PDB entry 4E0W | X-ray diffraction, 2.35 A resolution | chain A

== Chain A ==
Name: Glutamate receptor, ionotropic kainate 3
Organism: Rattus norvegicus
UniProtKB: P42264 (GRIK3_RAT); the construct has insertions or renumbered stretches relative to UniProt, so the offset changes along the chain: 4-118 = UniProt 432-546; 121-258 = UniProt 669-806
Sequence (258 residues; numbered 1 to 258; the number before each row is that of its first residue):
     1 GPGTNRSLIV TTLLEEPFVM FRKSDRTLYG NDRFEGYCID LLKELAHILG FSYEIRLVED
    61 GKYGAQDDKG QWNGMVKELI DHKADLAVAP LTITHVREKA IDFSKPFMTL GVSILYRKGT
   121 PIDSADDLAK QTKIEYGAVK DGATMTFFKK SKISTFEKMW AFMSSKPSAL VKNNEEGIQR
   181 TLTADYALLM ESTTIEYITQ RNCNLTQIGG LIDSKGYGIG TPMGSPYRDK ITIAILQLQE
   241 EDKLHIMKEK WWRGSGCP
Disordered / not traced: 1-4
Sequence notes: expression tag (1-3); linker (119-120)
Curated features (UniProtKB/Swiss-Prot):
  - binding site (L-glutamate): Pro90, Thr92, Arg97, Ala143, Thr144, Glu191
  - glycosylation (N-linked (GlcNAc...) asparagine): Asn5, Asn204
Cystine bridges: Cys203-Cys257
Ion coordination: K+ site 1: Asn5, Ser52; K+ site 2: Ser24, Arg26
Residues lining bound ligands: 3-(carboxymethyl)-4-isopropenylproline (KAI): Glu15, Lys62, Tyr63, Pro90, Leu91, Thr92, Arg97, Val139, Gly142, Ala143, Thr144, Asn174, Met190, Glu191, Tyr217

== Overview ==
Ligands of chain A: 3-(carboxymethyl)-4-isopropenylproline. Asn5 and Ser52 coordinate K+ site 1. The K+ site 2
is built by Ser24 and Arg26. From UniProt: 6 L-glutamate-binding residues.
Chain A is Glutamate receptor, ionotropic kainate 3 (Rattus norvegicus); the structure, Crystal structure of
the kainate receptor GluK3 ligand binding domain in complex with kainate, was determined by X-ray diffraction
(same publication as 4E0X).
